PDB entry 6Z6G | electron microscopy, 3.06 A resolution | chains U and A of the 4 polymer chains in the assembly

== Chain U ==
Molecule: 5'vRNA 1-10
Sequence (10 nucleotides; row label = number of the first residue in the row):
     1 AGUAGUGUGC

== Chain A ==
Protein: RNA-directed RNA polymerase L
Source organism: Bunyavirus La Crosse
Notes: EC 2.7.7.48, 3.1.-.-
UniProtKB: A5HC98 (L_BUNLC); residues 1-2263 here = UniProt positions 1-2263
Sequence (2285 residues; numbered -21 to 2263; the number before each row is that of its first residue; numbers below 1 keep their minus sign (Met-21 is residue -21)):
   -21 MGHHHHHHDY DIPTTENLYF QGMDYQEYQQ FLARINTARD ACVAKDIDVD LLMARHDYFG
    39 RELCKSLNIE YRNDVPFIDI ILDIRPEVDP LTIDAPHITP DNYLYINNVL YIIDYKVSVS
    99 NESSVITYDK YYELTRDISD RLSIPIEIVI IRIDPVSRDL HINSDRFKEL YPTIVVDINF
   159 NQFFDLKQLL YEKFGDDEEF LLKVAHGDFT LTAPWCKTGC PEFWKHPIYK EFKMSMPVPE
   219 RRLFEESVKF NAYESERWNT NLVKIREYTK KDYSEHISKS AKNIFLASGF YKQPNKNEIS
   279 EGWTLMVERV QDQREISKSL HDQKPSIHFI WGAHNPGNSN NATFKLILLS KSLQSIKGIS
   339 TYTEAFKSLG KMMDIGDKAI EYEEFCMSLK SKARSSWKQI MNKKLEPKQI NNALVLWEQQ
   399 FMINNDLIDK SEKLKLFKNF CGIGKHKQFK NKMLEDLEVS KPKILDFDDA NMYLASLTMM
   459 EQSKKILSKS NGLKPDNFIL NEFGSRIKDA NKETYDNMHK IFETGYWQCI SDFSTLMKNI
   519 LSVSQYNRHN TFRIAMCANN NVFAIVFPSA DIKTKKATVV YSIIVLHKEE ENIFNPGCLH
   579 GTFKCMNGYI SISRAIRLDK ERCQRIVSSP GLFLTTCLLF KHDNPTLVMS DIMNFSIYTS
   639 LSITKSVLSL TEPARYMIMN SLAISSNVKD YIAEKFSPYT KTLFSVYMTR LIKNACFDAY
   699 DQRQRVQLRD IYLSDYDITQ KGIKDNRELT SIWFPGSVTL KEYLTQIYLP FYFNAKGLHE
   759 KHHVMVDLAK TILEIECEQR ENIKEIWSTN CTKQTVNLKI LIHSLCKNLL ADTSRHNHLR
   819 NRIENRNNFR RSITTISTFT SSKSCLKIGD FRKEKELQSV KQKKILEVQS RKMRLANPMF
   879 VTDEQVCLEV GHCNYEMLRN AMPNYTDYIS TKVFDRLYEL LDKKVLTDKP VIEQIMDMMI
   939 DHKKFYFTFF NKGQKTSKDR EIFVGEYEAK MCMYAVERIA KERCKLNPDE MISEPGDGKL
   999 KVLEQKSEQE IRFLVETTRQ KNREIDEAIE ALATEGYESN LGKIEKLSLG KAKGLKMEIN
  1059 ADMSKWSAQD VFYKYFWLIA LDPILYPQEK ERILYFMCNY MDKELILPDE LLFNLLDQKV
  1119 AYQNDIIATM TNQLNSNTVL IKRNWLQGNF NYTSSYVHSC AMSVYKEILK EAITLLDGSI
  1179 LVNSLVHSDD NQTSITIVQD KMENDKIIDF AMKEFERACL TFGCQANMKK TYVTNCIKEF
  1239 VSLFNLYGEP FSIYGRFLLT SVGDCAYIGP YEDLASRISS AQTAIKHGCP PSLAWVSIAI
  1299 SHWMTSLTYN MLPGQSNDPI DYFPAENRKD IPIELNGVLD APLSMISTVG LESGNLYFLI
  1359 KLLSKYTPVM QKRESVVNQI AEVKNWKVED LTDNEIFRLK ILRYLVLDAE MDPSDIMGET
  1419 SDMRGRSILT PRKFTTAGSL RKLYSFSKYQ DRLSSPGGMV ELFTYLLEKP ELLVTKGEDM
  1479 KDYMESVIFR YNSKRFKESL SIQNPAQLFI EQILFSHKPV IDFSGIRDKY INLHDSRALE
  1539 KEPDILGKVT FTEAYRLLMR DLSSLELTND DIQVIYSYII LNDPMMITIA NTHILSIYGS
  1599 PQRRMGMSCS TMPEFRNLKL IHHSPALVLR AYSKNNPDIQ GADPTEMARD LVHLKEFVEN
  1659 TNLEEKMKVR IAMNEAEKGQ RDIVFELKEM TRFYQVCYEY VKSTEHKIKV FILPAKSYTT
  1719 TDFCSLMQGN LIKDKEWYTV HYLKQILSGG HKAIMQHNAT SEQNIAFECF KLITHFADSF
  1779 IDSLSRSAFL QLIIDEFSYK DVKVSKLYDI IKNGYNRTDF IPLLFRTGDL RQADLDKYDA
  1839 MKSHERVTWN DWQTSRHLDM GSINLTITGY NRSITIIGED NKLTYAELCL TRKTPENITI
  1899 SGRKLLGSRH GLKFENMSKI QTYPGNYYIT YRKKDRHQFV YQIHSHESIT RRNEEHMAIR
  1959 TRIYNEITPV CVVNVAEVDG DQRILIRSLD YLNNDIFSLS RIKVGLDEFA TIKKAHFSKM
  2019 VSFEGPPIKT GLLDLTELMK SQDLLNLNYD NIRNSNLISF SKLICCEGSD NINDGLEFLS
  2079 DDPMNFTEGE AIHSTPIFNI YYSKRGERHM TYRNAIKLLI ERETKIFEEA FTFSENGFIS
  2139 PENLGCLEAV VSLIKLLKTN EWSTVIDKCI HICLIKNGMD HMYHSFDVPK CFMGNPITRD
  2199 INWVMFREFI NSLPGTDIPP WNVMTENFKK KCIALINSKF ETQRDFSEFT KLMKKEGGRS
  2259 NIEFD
Disordered / not traced: -21 to -4, 424-437, 548-554, 872-891, 1032-1038, 1410-1422, 1530-1544, 1616-1621, 1637-1644, 1702-1704, 1851-1860, 1920-1923, 2239-2244, 2252-2263
Differences from the reference sequence: initiating methionine (-21); expression tag (-20 to 0)
Metal / ion sites: Mg2+: Asp1060, Asp1188; Zn2+: Cys2064, Asp2178, His2182
From the paper describing this entry:
  - Zn2+ coordination: Cys2064, His2169, Asp2178, His2182
  - conformationally variable residues (order/disorder transition): Gln705 to Asn724, Asp1410 to Gly1423

== How chain U and chain A interact ==
Pairs across the interface - 52 pairs, chain U then chain A:
  A1(U) - Asn417(A)  sugar contact
  A1(U) - Phe418(A)  sugar contact
  A1(U) - Cys419(A)  base contact
  A1(U) - Gly420(A)  base contact
  A1(U) - Arg592(A)  sugar contact
  A1(U) - Ala593(A)  hydrogen bond to the sugar
  A1(U) - Arg595(A)  hydrogen bond to the base
  G2(U) - Lys302(A)  salt bridge to the phosphate
  G2(U) - Pro303(A)  phosphate contact
  G2(U) - His306(A)  hydrogen bond to the phosphate
  G2(U) - Arg592(A)  salt bridge to the phosphate
  G2(U) - Ala593(A)  sugar contact
  G2(U) - Ile594(A)  sugar contact
  G2(U) - Arg595(A)  hydrogen bond to the sugar
  U3(U) - Lys302(A)  salt bridge to the phosphate
  U3(U) - His306(A)  salt bridge to the phosphate
  U3(U) - Arg595(A)  sugar contact
  U3(U) - Arg600(A)  hydrogen bond to the phosphate
  U3(U) - Thr642(A)  phosphate contact
  A4(U) - Arg600(A)  salt bridge to the phosphate
  A4(U) - Thr642(A)  phosphate contact
  A4(U) - Lys643(A)  hydrogen bond to the phosphate
  A4(U) - Leu756(A)  sugar contact
  A4(U) - Glu758(A)  sugar contact
  A4(U) - His761(A)  hydrogen bond to the sugar
  G5(U) - Ser438(A)  base contact
  G5(U) - Pro440(A)  base contact
  G5(U) - Lys441(A)  base contact
  G5(U) - Lys643(A)  salt bridge to the phosphate
  G5(U) - Tyr677(A)  hydrogen bond to the base
  G5(U) - Lys679(A)  hydrogen bond to the base
  G5(U) - His761(A)  hydrogen bond to the sugar
  U6(U) - Gln291(A)  sugar contact
  U6(U) - Arg292(A)  salt bridge to the phosphate
  U6(U) - Ser438(A)  sugar contact
  U6(U) - Lys439(A)  base contact
  U6(U) - Pro440(A)  sugar contact
  G7(U) - Val764(A)  base contact
  G7(U) - Lys768(A)  base contact
  G7(U) - Leu1113(A)  base contact
  G7(U) - Gln1116(A)  hydrogen bond to the base
  G7(U) - Tyr1120(A)  stacking on the base
  G7(U) - Asp1123(A)  hydrogen bond to the base
  G7(U) - Ile1125(A)  base contact
  U8(U) - His760(A)  salt bridge to the phosphate
  U8(U) - His761(A)  salt bridge to the phosphate
  U8(U) - Asp1115(A)  sugar contact
  U8(U) - Gln1116(A)  hydrogen bond to the sugar
  U8(U) - Val1118(A)  base contact
  U8(U) - Tyr1120(A)  base contact
  G9(U) - Glu758(A)  base contact
  G9(U) - His760(A)  sugar contact
Other interface residues (no listed pair), chain A (42 interface residues in all): Asp290, Gln301, Lys423, Leu596, Ile641, Ala1119, Ile1124

== In short ==
Chain U and chain A form an interface of 9 and 42 residues respectively; the contacts include 13 hydrogen
bonds, 9 salt bridges and 1 aromatic stacking contact. Polar pairs include A1(U)-Arg595(A), G5(U)-Tyr677(A)
and G5(U)-Lys679(A). From the paper: Zn2+ coordination by Cys2064(A), His2169(A) and Asp2178(A) among others;
conformational variability at Gln705(A) and Asp1410(A).
Chain U is 5'vRNA 1-10 and chain A is RNA-directed RNA polymerase L (Bunyavirus La Crosse); the structure,
Cryo-EM structure of La Crosse virus polymerase at pre-initiation stage, was determined by electron
microscopy, deposited together with 6Z6B and 6Z8K.
